Entry 7OXQ (X-ray diffraction, 3.30 A resolution); this record covers chains A and P of the 4 polymer chains in the assembly.

Chain A:
Name: Reverse transcriptase/ribonuclease H
From: Human immunodeficiency virus type 1 group M subtype B (isolate BH10)
Notes: EC 2.7.7.49, 2.7.7.7, 3.1.26.13, 3.1.13.2
UniProt: P03366 (POL_HV1B1); residues 1-554 here correspond to UniProt positions 600-1153 (UniProt number = residue number + 599)
Amino-acid sequence (556 residues; row label = number of the first residue in the row; numbers below 1 keep their minus sign (Met-1 is residue -1)):
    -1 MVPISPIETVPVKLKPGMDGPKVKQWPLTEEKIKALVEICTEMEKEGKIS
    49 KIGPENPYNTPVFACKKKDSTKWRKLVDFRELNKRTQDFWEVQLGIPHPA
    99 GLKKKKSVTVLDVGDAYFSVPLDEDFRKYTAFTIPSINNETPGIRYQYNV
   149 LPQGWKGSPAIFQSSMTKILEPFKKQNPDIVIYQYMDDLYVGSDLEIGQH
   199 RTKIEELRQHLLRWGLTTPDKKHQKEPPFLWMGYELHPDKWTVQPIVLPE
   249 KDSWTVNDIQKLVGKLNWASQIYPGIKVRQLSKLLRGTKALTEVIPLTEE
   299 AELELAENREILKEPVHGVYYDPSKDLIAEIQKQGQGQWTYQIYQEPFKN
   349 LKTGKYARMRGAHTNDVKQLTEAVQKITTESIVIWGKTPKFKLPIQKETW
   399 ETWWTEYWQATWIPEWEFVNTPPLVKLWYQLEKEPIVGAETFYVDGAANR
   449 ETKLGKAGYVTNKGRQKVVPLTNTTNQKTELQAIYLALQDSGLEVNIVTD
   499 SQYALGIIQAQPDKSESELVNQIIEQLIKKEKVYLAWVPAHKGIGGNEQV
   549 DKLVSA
Not modelled in the structure: -1
Differences from the reference sequence: initiating methionine (-1); expression tag (0); conflict Cys63 (Ile662 in P03366), Ser280 (Cys879 in P03366)
Bound ions: Cd2+ site 1: Gln174, His208, Arg211; Cd2+ site 2: Glu224 (shared with 3 residues of chain C); Cd2+ site 3: Asp443, Glu478, Asp498; Cd2+ site 4: His539, Asp549
What the authors report for this chain:
  - binding site for the ligand 2NU: Tyr115, Gln151

Chain P:
Molecule: 21-nt DNA strand
Sequence (21 nucleotides; each row starts with the number of its first residue):
   802 ACAGTCCCTGTTCGGGCGCCG
Bound ions: Cd2+ near DG815 (its only coordinating residue here)

Interface between chain A and chain P:
Contacting residue pairs (39; chain A residue first):
  Leu74(A) with DG822(P), base contact
  Ile94(A) with DG819(P), base contact
  Asp110(A) with DG822(P), phosphate contact
  Ala114(A) with DG822(P), phosphate contact
  Tyr115(A) with DG822(P), sugar contact
  Gln151(A) with DG822(P), base contact
  Gly152(A) with DG822(P), base contact
  Tyr183(A) with DC820(P), hydrogen bond to the base; DC821(P), sugar contact
  Met184(A) with DC821(P), base contact
  Asp185(A) with DC821(P), phosphate contact; DG822(P), phosphate contact
  Met230(A) with DC820(P), sugar contact
  Gly231(A) with DC820(P), phosphate contact
  Asn255(A) with DG816(P), phosphate contact; DG817(P), hydrogen bond to the phosphate
  Gln258(A) with DG816(P), phosphate contact; DG817(P), sugar contact
  Lys259(A) with DG817(P), phosphate contact; DC818(P), salt bridge to the phosphate
  Gly262(A) with DC818(P), sugar contact
  Lys263(A) with DC818(P), sugar contact; DG819(P), salt bridge to the phosphate
  Trp266(A) with DG819(P), sugar contact
  Arg358(A) with DG811(P), salt bridge to the phosphate
  Gly359(A) with DT810(P), phosphate contact
  Ala360(A) with DT810(P), hydrogen bond to the phosphate
  His361(A) with DC809(P), salt bridge to the phosphate
  Arg448(A) with DG805(P), hydrogen bond to the base; DT806(P), sugar contact
  Lys451(A) with DT806(P), phosphate contact; DC807(P), salt bridge to the phosphate
  Thr473(A) with DC807(P), hydrogen bond to the phosphate; DC808(P), hydrogen bond to the phosphate
  Gln475(A) with DC807(P), phosphate contact; DC808(P), sugar contact
  Lys476(A) with DC808(P), phosphate contact
  Tyr501(A) with DC808(P), phosphate contact; DC809(P), hydrogen bond to the phosphate
Also at the interface, not in a pair above, chain A (33 interface residues in all): Arg72, Asp186, Gln242, Leu289, Ile505

Summary:
33 residues of chain A and 14 residues of chain P are in contact, with 7 hydrogen bonds and 5 salt bridges.
Among the polar pairs are Tyr183(A)-DC820(P), Arg448(A)-DG805(P) and Asn255(A)-DG817(P). The Cd2+ site 1 is
built by Gln174(A), His208(A) and Arg211(A). From the paper: a binding site for the ligand 2NU at Tyr115(A)
and Gln151(A).
Here chain A is Reverse transcriptase/ribonuclease H (Human immunodeficiency virus type 1 group M subtype B
(isolate BH10)) and chain P is a 21-nt DNA strand. Entry 7OXQ (Crystal structure of HIV-1 reverse
transcriptase with a double stranded DNA in complex with fragment 048 ...) was determined by X-ray diffraction
together with 7OZ2, 7OZ5, 7OZW and 7P15 from the same study.
